Entry 2RD2 (X-ray diffraction, 2.60 A resolution); this record covers chains B and A.

Chain B:
Molecule: Glutamine tRNA
Sequence (75 nucleotides; row label = number of the first residue in the row; note: 1 number in that range is skipped by the numbering (no residue carries it; nothing is unmodelled there)):
   901 GGGGGUAUCG CCAAGC
   918 GGUAAGGCAC CGGAUUCUGA UUCCGGCAUU CCGAGGUUCG AAUCCUCGUA CCCCAGCCA
Disordered / not traced: 901

Chain A:
Name: Glutaminyl-tRNA synthetase
Source organism: Escherichia coli
Notes: EC 6.1.1.18
UniProtKB: P00962 (SYQ_ECOLI); residues 0-547 here correspond to UniProt positions 1-548 (UniProt number = residue number + 1)
Chain sequence (556 residues; numbered 0 to 555; the number before each row is that of its first residue; numbering starts at 0):
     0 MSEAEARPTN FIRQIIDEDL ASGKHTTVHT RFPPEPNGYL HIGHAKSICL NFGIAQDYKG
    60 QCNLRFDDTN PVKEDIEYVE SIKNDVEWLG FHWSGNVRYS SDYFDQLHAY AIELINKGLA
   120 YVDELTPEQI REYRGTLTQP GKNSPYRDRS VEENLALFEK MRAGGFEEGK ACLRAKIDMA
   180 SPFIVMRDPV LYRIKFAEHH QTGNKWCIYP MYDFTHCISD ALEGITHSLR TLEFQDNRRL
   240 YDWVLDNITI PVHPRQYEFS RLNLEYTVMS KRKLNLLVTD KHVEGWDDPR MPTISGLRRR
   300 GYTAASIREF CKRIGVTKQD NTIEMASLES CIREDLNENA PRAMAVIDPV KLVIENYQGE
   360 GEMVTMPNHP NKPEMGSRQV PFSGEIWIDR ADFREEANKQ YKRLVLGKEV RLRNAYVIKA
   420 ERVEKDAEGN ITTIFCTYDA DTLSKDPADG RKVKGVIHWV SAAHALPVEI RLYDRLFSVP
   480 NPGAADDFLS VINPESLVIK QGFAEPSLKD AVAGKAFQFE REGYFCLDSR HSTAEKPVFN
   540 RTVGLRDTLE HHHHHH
Disordered / not traced: 0-7, 443-453, 548-555
Differences from the reference sequence: engineered mutation Arg229 (Cys230 in P00962); expression tag (548-555)
Ligand contacts: QSI (5'-O-[N-(L-glutaminyl)-sulfamoyl]adenosine): Arg30, Phe31, Pro32, Pro33, Glu34, His40, Gly42, His43, Lys45, Ser46, Asp66, Tyr211, His215, Leu228, Arg229, Thr230, Phe233, Phe258, Arg260, Leu261, Met268, Lys270
Curated features (UniProtKB/Swiss-Prot):
  - region: Thr316 to Glu323 (Interaction with tRNA)
  - motif: Pro33 to His43 ('HIGH' region), Val267 to Arg271 ('KMSKS' region)
  - binding site (ATP): Glu34 to Asn36, His40 to Ser46, Thr230, Arg260, Leu261, Met268 to Lys270
  - binding site (L-glutamine): Asp66, Tyr211
From the paper describing this entry:
  - mutagenesis - R30A, R30K (30-fold), C229R, C229R/Q255I: decreased catalytic activity on Gln
  - mutagenesis - R30A, R30K: abolished catalytic activity on Glu
  - conformationally variable residues (helix shift, loop rearrangement, side-chain flip): Thr8 to Lys23, Arg237, Arg238, Gln255, Tyr256
  - mutagenesis - C229R: unchanged catalytic activity on Glu
  - mutagenesis - C229R (Kd 240 mM): increased binding to Glu

How chain B and chain A interact:
Residue-residue contacts (94; chain B residue first):
  G902(B) - Leu136(A)  base contact
  G902(B) - Thr137(A)  base contact
  G902(B) - Pro181(A)  hydrogen bond to the base
  G903(B) - Pro181(A)  sugar contact
  G903(B) - Phe182(A)  sugar contact
  G903(B) - Asp235(A)  hydrogen bond to the base
  G904(B) - Phe182(A)  sugar contact
  G904(B) - Gln234(A)  sugar contact
  G904(B) - Asp235(A)  sugar contact
  G905(B) - Gln234(A)  sugar contact
  U906(B) - Lys317(A)  sugar contact
  U906(B) - Gln318(A)  phosphate contact
  A907(B) - Gln318(A)  hydrogen bond to the phosphate
  U908(B) - Gln318(A)  hydrogen bond to the phosphate
  G910(B) - Glu323(A)  hydrogen bond to the base
  C911(B) - Thr321(A)  hydrogen bond to the sugar
  C911(B) - Ile322(A)  sugar contact
  C911(B) - Glu323(A)  sugar contact
  C912(B) - Ile313(A)  hydrogen bond to the sugar
  C912(B) - Asn320(A)  phosphate contact
  C912(B) - Thr321(A)  hydrogen bond to the phosphate
  C912(B) - Ile322(A)  sugar contact
  A913(B) - Ile313(A)  sugar contact
  A913(B) - Thr316(A)  hydrogen bond to the phosphate
  A913(B) - Asn320(A)  phosphate contact
  A914(B) - Thr316(A)  phosphate contact
  G915(B) - Gln13(A)  hydrogen bond to the phosphate
  C916(B) - Gln13(A)  hydrogen bond to the base
  G924(B) - Arg312(A)  sugar contact
  C925(B) - Arg312(A)  sugar contact
  C925(B) - Ala325(A)  sugar contact
  C925(B) - Ser326(A)  sugar contact
  C925(B) - Ser329(A)  sugar contact
  A926(B) - Ala325(A)  sugar contact
  C927(B) - Arg545(A)  salt bridge to the phosphate
  C927(B) - Thr547(A)  phosphate contact
  C934(B) - Arg410(A)  hydrogen bond to the base
  C934(B) - Leu411(A)  base contact
  C934(B) - Arg412(A)  hydrogen bond to the sugar
  C934(B) - Asn413(A)  hydrogen bond to the base
  C934(B) - Ala414(A)  base contact
  C934(B) - Leu442(A)  base contact
  U935(B) - Arg341(A)  hydrogen bond to the base
  U935(B) - Pro369(A)  base contact
  U935(B) - Asn370(A)  base contact
  U935(B) - Arg412(A)  hydrogen bond to the sugar
  U935(B) - Gln517(A)  hydrogen bond to the base
  U935(B) - Glu519(A)  base contact
  U935(B) - Arg520(A)  hydrogen bond to the base
  G936(B) - Gln399(A)  hydrogen bond to the base
  G936(B) - Lys401(A)  salt bridge to the phosphate
  G936(B) - Arg402(A)  hydrogen bond to the base
  G936(B) - Val455(A)  phosphate contact
  G936(B) - Arg520(A)  salt bridge to the phosphate
  A937(B) - Asn370(A)  base contact
  A937(B) - Arg545(A)  sugar contact
  U938(B) - Asn336(A)  sugar contact
  U938(B) - Asn370(A)  hydrogen bond to the base
  U938(B) - Arg545(A)  phosphate contact
  C969(B) - Asp319(A)  sugar contact
  C970(B) - Asp235(A)  base contact
  C971(B) - Leu136(A)  base contact
  C971(B) - Ile183(A)  sugar contact
  C971(B) - Asp235(A)  sugar contact
  A972(B) - Arg133(A)  hydrogen bond to the sugar
  A972(B) - Gly134(A)  sugar contact
  A972(B) - Thr135(A)  base contact
  A972(B) - Leu136(A)  base contact
  A972(B) - Ile183(A)  sugar contact
  G973(B) - Arg130(A)  salt bridge to the phosphate
  G973(B) - Arg133(A)  salt bridge to the phosphate
  C974(B) - Leu124(A)  hydrogen bond to the base
  C974(B) - Thr125(A)  base contact
  C974(B) - Pro126(A)  base contact
  C974(B) - Ile129(A)  phosphate contact
  C974(B) - Arg133(A)  salt bridge to the phosphate
  C974(B) - Gly168(A)  hydrogen bond to the base
  C974(B) - Cys171(A)  base contact
  C974(B) - Val189(A)  phosphate contact
  C974(B) - Arg192(A)  base contact
  C974(B) - Met210(A)  sugar contact
  C975(B) - Asn69(A)  hydrogen bond to the sugar
  C975(B) - Arg192(A)  salt bridge to the phosphate
  C975(B) - Lys194(A)  salt bridge to the phosphate
  C975(B) - Met210(A)  sugar contact
  A976(B) - Glu34(A)  sugar contact
  A976(B) - Asp66(A)  phosphate contact
  A976(B) - Thr68(A)  hydrogen bond to the phosphate
  A976(B) - Asn69(A)  phosphate contact
  A976(B) - Arg192(A)  salt bridge to the phosphate
  A976(B) - Met210(A)  phosphate contact
  A976(B) - Tyr211(A)  hydrogen bond to the phosphate
  A976(B) - Phe233(A)  base contact
  A976(B) - Asn236(A)  base contact
Interface residues without a listed pair, chain A (72 interface residues in all): Thr8, Asn9, Lys169, Ala170, Ile193, Pro209, Leu231, Glu232, Val315, Tyr400, Leu544
From the paper, about this interface:
  - interface residues, chain A: Gln13(A)

Summary:
The interface between chain B and chain A involves 31 residues on one side and 72 on the other; the contacts
include 27 hydrogen bonds and 9 salt bridges. Among the polar pairs are G902(B)-Pro181(A), G903(B)-Asp235(A)
and G910(B)-Glu323(A). The paper reports that R30A, R30K and C229R of chain A, among others, reduce catalytic
activity on Gln; the interface residue Gln13(A).
Chain B is Glutamine tRNA and chain A is Glutaminyl-tRNA synthetase (Escherichia coli); the structure,
Glutaminyl-tRNA synthetase mutant C229R with bound analog 5'-O-[N-(L-GLUTAMINYL)-SULFAMOYL]ADENOSINE, was
determined by X-ray diffraction (same publication as 2RE8).
